PDB entry 8AS3 | X-ray diffraction, 3.50 A resolution | chains A and B of the 4 polymer chains in the assembly

== Chain A ==
Name: Beta-arrestin-1
From: Homo sapiens
UniProt: P49407 (ARRB1_HUMAN); residues 1-359 here = UniProt positions 1-359
Chain sequence (359 residues; each row starts with the number of its first residue):
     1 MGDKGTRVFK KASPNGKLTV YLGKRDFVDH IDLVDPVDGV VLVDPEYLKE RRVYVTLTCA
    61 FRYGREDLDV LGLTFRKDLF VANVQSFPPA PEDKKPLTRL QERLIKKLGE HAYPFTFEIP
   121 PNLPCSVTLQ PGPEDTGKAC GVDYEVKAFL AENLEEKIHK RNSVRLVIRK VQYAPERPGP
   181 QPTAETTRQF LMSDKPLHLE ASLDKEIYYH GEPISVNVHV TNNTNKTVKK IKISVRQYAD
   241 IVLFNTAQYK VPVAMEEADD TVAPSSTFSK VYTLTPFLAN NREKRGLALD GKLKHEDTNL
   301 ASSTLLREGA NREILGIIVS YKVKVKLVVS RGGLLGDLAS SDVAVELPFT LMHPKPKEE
Unresolved in the structure: 1-5, 65-69, 309-312, 358-359
Sequence notes: engineered mutation L150 (Cys in P49407), V242 (Cys in P49407), V251 (Cys in P49407), S269 (Cys in P49407)
UniProt features mapped onto this chain:
  - binding site (1D-myo-inositol hexakisphosphate): K250, M255, K324, K326
  - modified residue: Y47 (Phosphotyrosine)
From the paper describing this entry:
  - conformationally variable residues (order/disorder transition): G64 to V70, E308 to E313

== Chain B ==
Name: C-C chemokine receptor type 5
Chain sequence (21 residues; row label = number of the first residue in the row):
   331 APERASSVYT RSTGEQEISV G
Unresolved in the structure: 331-337, 346-351
Modified / non-standard residues: S336, S337, S342, S349 (phosphoserine; SEP); T340, T343 (phosphothreonine; TPO)
From the paper describing this entry:
  - conformationally variable residues (order/disorder transition): V338 to E345
  - mutagenesis - T343A: decreased co-localization with Beta-arrestin-1 (chain A)
  - post-translational modification sites: S349
  - mutagenesis - T343A: decreased binding to Beta-arrestin-1 (chain A)

== How chain A and chain B interact ==
Contacting residue pairs (22; chain A residue first):
  T6(A) - G344(B)
  T6(A) - E345(B)  hydrogen bond
  R7(A) - S342(B)  hydrogen bond (side chain-backbone)
  R7(A) - T343(B)
  R7(A) - G344(B)
  V8(A) - S342(B)
  V8(A) - T343(B)  hydrogen bond (backbone-backbone)
  V8(A) - E345(B)
  F9(A) - R341(B)
  K10(A) - T340(B)
  K10(A) - R341(B)  hydrogen bond (backbone-backbone)
  K10(A) - T343(B)
  K11(A) - V338(B)
  K11(A) - T340(B)
  Y21(A) - T343(B)
  R25(A) - T340(B)
  L100(A) - E345(B)
  R103(A) - E345(B)  salt bridge
  K107(A) - T343(B)
  K107(A) - G344(B)  hydrogen bond (side chain-backbone)
  L166(A) - T340(B)
  K294(A) - T340(B)
Interface residues without a listed pair, chain A (14 interface residues in all): L104
Interface residues without a listed pair, chain B (8 interface residues in all): Y339
From the paper, about this interface:
  - pairs named by the authors: R7(A)-T343(B), K11(A)-T340(B), R25(A)-T340(B), K294(A)-T340(B)
  - interface residues, chain A: K10(A), R103(A), K107(A)
  - interface residues, chain B: R341(B), E345(B)

== Summary ==
The interface between chain A and chain B involves 14 residues on one side and 8 on the other, with 5 hydrogen
bonds and 1 salt bridge. Polar contacts include R103(A)-E345(B), T6(A)-E345(B) and R7(A)-S342(B). The authors
report contacts between R7(A) and T343(B), K11(A) and T340(B) and R25(A) and T340(B) among others. From the
paper: T343A of chain B reduces co-localization with Beta-arrestin-1 (chain A); interface residues K10(A),
R103(A) and R341(B) among others.
Chain A is Beta-arrestin-1 (Homo sapiens) and chain B is C-C chemokine receptor type 5; the structure,
Structure of arrestin2 in complex with 6P CCR5 phosphopeptide and Fab30, was determined by X-ray diffraction
(same publication as 8AS2 and 8AS4).
